8D4F - chains B and M of the 20 polymer chains in the assembly; structure by electron microscopy, 9.80 A resolution (very low resolution: no residue pairs are listed; an interface is given only as per-side residue counts).

[Chain B]
Protein: AP-1 complex subunit beta-1
Organism: Homo sapiens
UniProtKB: Q10567 (AP1B1_HUMAN); residue numbers follow UniProt; this construct covers 1-949
Chain sequence (949 residues; each row starts with the number of its first residue):
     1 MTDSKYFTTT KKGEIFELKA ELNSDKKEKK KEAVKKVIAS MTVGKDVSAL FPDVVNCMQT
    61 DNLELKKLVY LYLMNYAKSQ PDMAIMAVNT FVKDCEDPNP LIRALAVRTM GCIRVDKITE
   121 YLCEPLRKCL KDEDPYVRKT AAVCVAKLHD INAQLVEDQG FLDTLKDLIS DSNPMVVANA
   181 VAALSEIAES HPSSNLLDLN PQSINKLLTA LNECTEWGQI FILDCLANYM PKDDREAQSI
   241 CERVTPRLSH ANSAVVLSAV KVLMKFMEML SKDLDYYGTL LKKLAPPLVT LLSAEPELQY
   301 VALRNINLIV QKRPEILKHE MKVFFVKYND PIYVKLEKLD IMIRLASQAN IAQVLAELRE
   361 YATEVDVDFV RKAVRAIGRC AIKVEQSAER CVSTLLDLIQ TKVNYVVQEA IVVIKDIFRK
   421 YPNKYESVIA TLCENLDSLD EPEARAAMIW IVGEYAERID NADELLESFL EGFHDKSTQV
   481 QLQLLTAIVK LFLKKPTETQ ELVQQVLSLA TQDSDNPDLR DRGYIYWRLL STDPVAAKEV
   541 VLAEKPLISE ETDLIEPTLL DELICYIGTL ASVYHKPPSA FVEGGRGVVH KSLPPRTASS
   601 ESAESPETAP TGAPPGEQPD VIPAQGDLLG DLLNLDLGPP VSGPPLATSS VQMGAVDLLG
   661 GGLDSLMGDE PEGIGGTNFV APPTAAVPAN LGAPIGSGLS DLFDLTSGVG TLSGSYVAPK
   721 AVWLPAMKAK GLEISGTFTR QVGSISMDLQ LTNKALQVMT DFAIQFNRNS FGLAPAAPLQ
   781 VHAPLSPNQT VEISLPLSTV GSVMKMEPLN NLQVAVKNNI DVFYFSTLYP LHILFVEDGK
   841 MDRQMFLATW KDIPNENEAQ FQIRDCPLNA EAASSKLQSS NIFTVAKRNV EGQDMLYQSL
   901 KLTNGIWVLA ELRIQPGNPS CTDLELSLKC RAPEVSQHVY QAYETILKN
Unresolved in the structure: 1-13, 584-949
Differences from the reference sequence: engineered mutation Arg-359 (Lys in Q10567), Lys-476 (Glu in Q10567)
Curated features (UniProtKB/Swiss-Prot):
  - modified residue: Lys-318 (N6-acetyllysine), Tyr-574 (3'-nitrotyrosine)

[Chain M]
Protein: AP-1 complex subunit mu-1
Organism: Mus musculus
UniProtKB: P35585 (AP1M1_MOUSE); numbering as in UniProt (aligned over 1-423)
Chain sequence (423 residues; row label = number of the first residue in the row):
     1 MSASAVYVLD LKGKVLICRN YRGDVDMSEV EHFMPILMEK EEEGMLSPIL AHGGVRFMWI
    61 KHNNLYLVAT SKKNACVSLV FSFLYKVVQV FSEYFKELEE ESIRDNFVII YELLDELMDF
   121 GYPQTTDSKI LQEYITQEGH KLETGAPRPP ATVTNAVSWR SEGIKYRKNE VFLDVIEAVN
   181 LLVSANGNVL RSEIVGSIKM RVFLSGMPEL RLGLNDKVLF DNTGRGKSKS VELEDVKFHQ
   241 CVRLSRFEND RTISFIPPDG EFELMSYRLN THVKPLIWIE SVIEKHSHSR IEYMVKAKSQ
   301 FKRRSTANNV EIHIPVPNDA DSPKFKTTVG SVKWVPENSE IVWSVKSFPG GKEYLMRAHF
   361 GLPSVEAEDK EGKPPISVKF EIPYFTTSGI QVRYLKIIEK SGYQALPWVR YITQNGDYQL
   421 RTQ
Unresolved in the structure: 1, 139-145
Curated features (UniProtKB/Swiss-Prot):
  - modified residue: Ser-2 (N-acetylserine), Thr-152 (Phosphothreonine), Thr-154 (Phosphothreonine), Thr-223 (Phosphothreonine)

[How chain B and chain M interact]
At this resolution (10 A) residue pairs are not listed: 7 residues of chain B and 8 of chain M lie at the interface.

[In short]
The interface between chain B and chain M involves 7 residues on one side and 8 on the other.
Here chain B is AP-1 complex subunit beta-1 (Homo sapiens) and chain M is AP-1 complex subunit mu-1 (Mus
musculus). Entry 8D4F (beta-Arf1 mediated dimeric assembly of AP-1, Arf1, Nef complex within lattice on MHC-I
lipopeptide incorporated wide(r) ...) was determined by electron microscopy, deposited together with 7UX3,
8D4C, 8D4D, 8D4E, 8D4G, 8D9R and 5 further entries.
